8G08 - chains 9 and 8 of the 20 polymer chains in the assembly; structure by electron microscopy, 2.80 A resolution.

Chain 9 (and 8):
Molecule: ATP synthase subunit c
From: Mycolicibacterium smegmatis MC2 155
Notes: chain 8 of this document is another copy of the same molecule, construct and numbering; everything in this record applies to it too
Reference sequence: A0R205 (A0R205_MYCS2); numbering as in UniProt (aligned over 1-86)
Amino-acid sequence (86 residues; each row starts with the number of its first residue):
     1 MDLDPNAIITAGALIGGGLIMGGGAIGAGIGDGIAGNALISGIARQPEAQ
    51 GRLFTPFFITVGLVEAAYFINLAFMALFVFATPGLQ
Not modelled in the structure: 1-4, 86

Chain 9 / chain 8 interface:
Residue-residue contacts (14; chain 9 residue first):
  Gly16(9) - Leu14(8)
  Gly16(9) - Gly18(8)
  Leu19(9) - Gly22(8)
  Ile20(9) - Gly18(8)
  Gly23(9) - Gly22(8)
  Gly23(9) - Ala25(8)
  Gly23(9) - Ile26(8)
  Gly27(9) - Ala25(8)
  Gly27(9) - Ile26(8)
  Gly27(9) - Gly29(8)
  Gly27(9) - Ile30(8)
  Gly31(9) - Gly29(8)
  Gly31(9) - Gly33(8)
  Ala35(9) - Gly33(8)
Also at the interface, not in a pair above, chain 9 (9 interface residues in all): Gly12, Ile34
Also at the interface, not in a pair above, chain 8 (11 interface residues in all): Ala11, Ile15, Asn37

In short:
The interface between chain 9 and chain 8 involves 9 residues on one side and 11 on the other.
Both chains are ATP synthase subunit c (Mycolicibacterium smegmatis MC2 155). Entry 8G08 (Cryo-EM structure of
SQ31f-bound Mycobacterium smegmatis ATP synthase rotational state 1 (backbone model)) was determined by
electron microscopy, deposited together with 8G07, 8G09, 8G0A, 8G0B, 8G0C, 8G0D and 8G0E.
